PDB entry 9IZQ | electron microscopy, 3.06 A resolution | chains A and C of the 4 polymer chains in the assembly

# Chain A
Molecule: Cas Lambda2
Sequence (751 residues; row label = number of the first residue in the row; numbers below 1 keep their minus sign (Met-9 is residue -9)):
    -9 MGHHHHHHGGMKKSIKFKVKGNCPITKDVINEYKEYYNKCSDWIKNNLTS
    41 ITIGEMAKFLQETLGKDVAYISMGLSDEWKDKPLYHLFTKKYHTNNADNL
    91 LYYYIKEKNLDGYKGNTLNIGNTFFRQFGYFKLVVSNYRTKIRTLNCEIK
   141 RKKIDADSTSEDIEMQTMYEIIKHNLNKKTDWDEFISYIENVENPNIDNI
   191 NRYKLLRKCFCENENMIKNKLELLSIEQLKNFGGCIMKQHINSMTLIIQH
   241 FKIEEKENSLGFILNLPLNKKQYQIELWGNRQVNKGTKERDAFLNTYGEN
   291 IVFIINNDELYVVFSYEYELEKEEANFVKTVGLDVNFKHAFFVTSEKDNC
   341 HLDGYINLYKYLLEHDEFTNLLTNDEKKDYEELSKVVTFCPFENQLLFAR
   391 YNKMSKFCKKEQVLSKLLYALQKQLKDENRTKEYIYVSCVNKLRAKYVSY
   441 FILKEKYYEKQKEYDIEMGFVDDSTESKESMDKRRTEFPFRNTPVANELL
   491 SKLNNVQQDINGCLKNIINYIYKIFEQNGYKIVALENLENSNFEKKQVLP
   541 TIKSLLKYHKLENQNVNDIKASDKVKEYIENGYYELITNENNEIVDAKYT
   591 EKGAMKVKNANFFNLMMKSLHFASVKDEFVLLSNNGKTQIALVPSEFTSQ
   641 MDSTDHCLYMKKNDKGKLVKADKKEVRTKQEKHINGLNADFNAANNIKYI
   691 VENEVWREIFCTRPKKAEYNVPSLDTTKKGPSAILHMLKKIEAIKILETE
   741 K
Disordered / not traced: -9 to 0, 740-741
Ion coordination: Mg2+: Asp499 (shared with 1 residue of chain B)

# Chain C
Molecule: 40-nt DNA strand
Sequence (40 nucleotides; each row starts with the number of its first residue; numbers below 1 keep their minus sign (DT-10 is residue -10)):
   -10 TGTCTATTTAGGAGATGAGGTGCGCGTGXXXXXXXXXXXX
Disordered / not traced: 6-29
Modified positions: GS (guanosine-5'-thio-monophosphate) at position 18, SC (2-deoxy-cytidine-5'-thiophosphorate) at position 19, AS (2-deoxy-adenosine -5'-thio-monophosphate) at position 20, SC (2-deoxy-cytidine-5'-thiophosphorate) at position 21, SC (2-deoxy-cytidine-5'-thiophosphorate) at position 22, AS (2-deoxy-adenosine -5'-thio-monophosphate) at position 23, PST (thymidine-5'-thiophosphate) at position 24, SC (2-deoxy-cytidine-5'-thiophosphorate) at position 25, AS (2-deoxy-adenosine -5'-thio-monophosphate) at position 26, PST (thymidine-5'-thiophosphate) at position 27, AS (2-deoxy-adenosine -5'-thio-monophosphate) at position 28, PST (thymidine-5'-thiophosphate) at position 29

# Chain A / chain C interface
Pairs across the interface (32; chain A residue first):
  Lys56(A) - DT-3(C)  hydrogen bond to the phosphate
  Lys56(A) - DT-2(C)  salt bridge to the phosphate
  Val58(A) - DT-2(C)  phosphate contact
  Val58(A) - DA-1(C)  phosphate contact
  Ala59(A) - DA-1(C)  hydrogen bond to the phosphate
  Tyr60(A) - DT-2(C)  hydrogen bond to the phosphate
  Tyr60(A) - DA-1(C)  hydrogen bond to the phosphate
  Ser62(A) - DG0(C)  hydrogen bond to the base
  Met63(A) - DG0(C)  base contact
  His83(A) - DG0(C)  sugar contact
  His83(A) - DG1(C)  salt bridge to the phosphate
  Asn85(A) - DA-1(C)  base contact
  Asn86(A) - DG0(C)  hydrogen bond to the sugar
  Asn89(A) - DT-2(C)  sugar contact
  Asn89(A) - DA-1(C)  hydrogen bond to the base
  Tyr93(A) - DT-3(C)  hydrogen bond to the phosphate
  Tyr93(A) - DT-2(C)  phosphate contact
  Lys96(A) - DT-3(C)  salt bridge to the phosphate
  Gly111(A) - DT-4(C)  phosphate contact
  Asn112(A) - DT-4(C)  hydrogen bond to the phosphate
  Thr113(A) - DT-4(C)  hydrogen bond to the phosphate
  Thr113(A) - DT-3(C)  base contact
  Phe114(A) - DA-5(C)  phosphate contact
  Phe114(A) - DT-4(C)  base contact
  Gln117(A) - DT-3(C)  base contact
  Gln117(A) - DT-2(C)  base contact
  Phe118(A) - DT-2(C)  base contact
  Glu174(A) - DA4(C)  phosphate contact
  Pro257(A) - DA-5(C)  phosphate contact
  Lys260(A) - DT-6(C)  phosphate contact
  Lys260(A) - DA-5(C)  hydrogen bond to the phosphate
  Gln262(A) - DT-6(C)  phosphate contact
Also at the interface, not in a pair above, chain A (24 interface residues in all): Ser66, Gln239

# Summary
The interface between chain A and chain C involves 24 residues on one side and 9 on the other, with 11
hydrogen bonds and 3 salt bridges. Polar contacts include Ser62(A)-DG0(C), Asn89(A)-DA-1(C) and
Asn86(A)-DG0(C).
Here chain A is Cas Lambda2 and chain C is a 40-nt DNA strand. Entry 9IZQ (Cryo-EM structure of
CasLambda2-crRNA-target DNA ternary complex in the intermediate state) was determined by electron microscopy,
deposited together with 9IZP.
